1LB2 - chains J and A of the 5 polymer chains in the assembly; structure by X-ray diffraction, 3.10 A resolution.

Chain J:
Molecule: 24-nt DNA strand
Sequence (24 nucleotides; numbered 10 to 33; the number before each row is that of its first residue):
    10 CTAGATCACA TTTTAGGAAA AAAG

Chain A:
Molecule: Catabolite gene activator protein
From: Escherichia coli
Reference sequence: P0ACJ8 (CRP_ECOLI); residues 1-209 here correspond to UniProt positions 2-210 (UniProt number = residue number + 1)
Chain sequence (209 residues; each row starts with the number of its first residue):
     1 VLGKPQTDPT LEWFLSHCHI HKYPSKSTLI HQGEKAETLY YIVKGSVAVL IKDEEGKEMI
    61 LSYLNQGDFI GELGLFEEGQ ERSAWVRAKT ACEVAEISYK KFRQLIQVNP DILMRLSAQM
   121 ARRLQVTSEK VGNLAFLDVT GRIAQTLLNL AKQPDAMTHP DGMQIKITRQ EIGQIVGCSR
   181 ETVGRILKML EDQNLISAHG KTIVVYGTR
Not modelled in the structure: 1-8
Small-molecule neighbours: adenosine-3',5'-cyclic-monophosphate (CMP): Ile-30, Ala-36, Val-49, Leu-61, Ser-62, Leu-64, Phe-69, Ile-70, Gly-71, Glu-72, Leu-73, Gly-74, Glu-81, Arg-82, Ser-83, Ala-84, Val-86, Tyr-99, Arg-123, Leu-124, Thr-127, Ser-128

Interface between chain J and chain A:
Pairs across the interface - 15 pairs, chain J then chain A:
  DG13(J) with Asp-138(A), phosphate contact; Val-139(A), hydrogen bond to the phosphate; Thr-182(A), sugar contact
  DA14(J) with Cys-178(A), phosphate contact; Ser-179(A), hydrogen bond to the phosphate; Thr-182(A), hydrogen bond to the phosphate
  DT15(J) with Glu-181(A), base contact; Arg-185(A), hydrogen bond to the base
  DC16(J) with Glu-181(A), hydrogen bond to the base
  DT22(J) with Gly-200(A), phosphate contact
  DT23(J) with His-199(A), phosphate contact; Gly-200(A), phosphate contact; Lys-201(A), hydrogen bond to the phosphate
  DA24(J) with Lys-201(A), salt bridge to the phosphate
  DG25(J) with Lys-26(A), salt bridge to the phosphate
Also at the interface, not in a pair above, chain J (10 interface residues in all): DA17, DC18
Also at the interface, not in a pair above, chain A (13 interface residues in all): Arg-180, Thr-202

Summary:
Chain J and chain A form an interface of 10 and 13 residues respectively; the contacts include 6 hydrogen
bonds and 2 salt bridges. Polar contacts include DT15(J)/Arg-185(A), DC16(J)/Glu-181(A) and
DG13(J)/Val-139(A). Ligands of chain A: adenosine-3',5'-cyclic-monophosphate.
Here chain J is a 24-nt DNA strand and chain A is Catabolite gene activator protein (Escherichia coli). Entry
1LB2 (Structure of the E. coli alpha C-terminal domain of RNA polymerase in complex with CAP and ...) was
determined by X-ray diffraction.
